4PSF - chain A; structure by X-ray diffraction, 1.58 A resolution.

[Chain A]
Name: PIH1 domain-containing protein 1
Source organism: Homo sapiens
UniProtKB: Q9NWS0 (PIHD1_HUMAN); residues 21-144 here correspond to UniProt positions 51-174 (UniProt number = residue number + 30)
Sequence (138 residues; row label = number of the first residue in the row):
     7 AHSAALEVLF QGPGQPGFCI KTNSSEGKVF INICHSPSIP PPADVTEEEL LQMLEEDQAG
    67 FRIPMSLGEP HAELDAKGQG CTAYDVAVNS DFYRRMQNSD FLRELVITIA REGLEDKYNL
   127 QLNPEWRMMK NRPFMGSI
Disordered / not traced: 7-9, 144
Sequence notes: expression tag (7-20)
Swiss-Prot annotation at these positions:
  - site (Interacts with TELO2): Lys27, Lys34, Lys83
  - modified residue: Ser143 (Phosphoserine)

[In short]
Chain A is PIH1 domain-containing protein 1 (Homo sapiens); the structure, PIH1D1 N-terminal domain, was
determined by X-ray diffraction together with 4PSI from the same study.
